9E29 - chains E and F of the 6 polymer chains in the assembly; structure by electron microscopy, 3.30 A resolution.

# Chain E (and F)
Protein: CpaF
Organism: Caulobacter vibrioides
Notes: chain F of this document is another copy of the same molecule, construct and numbering; everything in this record applies to it too
Reference sequence: Q9L714 (Q9L714_CAUVI); numbering as in UniProt (aligned over 1-501)
Sequence (501 residues; row label = number of the first residue in the row):
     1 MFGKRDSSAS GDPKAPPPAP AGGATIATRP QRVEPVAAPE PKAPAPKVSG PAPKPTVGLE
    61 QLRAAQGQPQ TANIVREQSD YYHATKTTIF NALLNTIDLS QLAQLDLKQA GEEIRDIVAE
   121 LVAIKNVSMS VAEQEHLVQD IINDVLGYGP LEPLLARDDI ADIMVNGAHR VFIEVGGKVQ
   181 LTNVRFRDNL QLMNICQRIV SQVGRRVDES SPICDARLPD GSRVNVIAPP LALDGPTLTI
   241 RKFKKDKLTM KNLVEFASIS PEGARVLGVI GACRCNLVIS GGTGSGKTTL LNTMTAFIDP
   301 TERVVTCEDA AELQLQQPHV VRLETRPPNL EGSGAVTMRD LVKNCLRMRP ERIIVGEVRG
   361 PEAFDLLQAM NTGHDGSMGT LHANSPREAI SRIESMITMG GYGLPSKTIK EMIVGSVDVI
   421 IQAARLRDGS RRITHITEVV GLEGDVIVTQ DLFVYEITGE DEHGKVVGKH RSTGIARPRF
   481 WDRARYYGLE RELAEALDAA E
Disordered / not traced: 1-79
Metal / ion sites: Mg2+: T288 (together with ADP)
Ligand contacts: ADP: K244, L248, L253, F256, S258, T283, G284, S285, G286, K287, T288, T289, E312, R431

# Interface between chain E and chain F
Contacting residue pairs - 44 pairs, chain E then chain F:
  R217(E) - L233(F)
  R303(E) - M164(F)
  R303(E) - N166(F)  hydrogen bond
  A311(E) - L233(F)  hydrophobic
  P318(E) - R170(F)  hydrogen bond (backbone-side chain)
  P318(E) - F172(F)
  H319(E) - N166(F)
  H319(E) - F172(F)
  V321(E) - N166(F)
  R322(E) - A232(F)
  R322(E) - L233(F)  hydrogen bond (backbone-backbone)
  L323(E) - I227(F)  hydrophobic
  L323(E) - L231(F)
  L323(E) - A232(F)  hydrophobic
  E324(E) - L231(F)  hydrogen bond (backbone-backbone)
  E324(E) - L233(F)
  R326(E) - E209(F)  hydrogen bond (side chain-backbone)
  R326(E) - P230(F)
  R326(E) - L231(F)
  V336(E) - L231(F)  hydrophobic
  N344(E) - I213(F)
  N344(E) - N225(F)  hydrogen bond
  N344(E) - I227(F)
  R347(E) - D215(F)  salt bridge
  M348(E) - T237(F)
  R349(E) - D162(F)  salt bridge
  R349(E) - M164(F)
  R349(E) - E174(F)
  R349(E) - V179(F)
  R349(E) - R241(F)
  N371(E) - H382(F)
  N371(E) - R392(F)
  T372(E) - R392(F)
  G373(E) - T283(F)  hydrogen bond (backbone-side chain)
  G373(E) - H382(F)  hydrogen bond (backbone-side chain)
  D375(E) - T283(F)
  G403(E) - G401(F)
  P405(E) - T398(F)
  T408(E) - T398(F)
  E411(E) - S395(F)
  R485(E) - R427(F)
  R485(E) - E460(F)  salt bridge
  Y486(E) - R425(F)  hydrogen bond
  Y486(E) - R427(F)
Also at the interface, not in a pair above, chain E (29 interface residues in all): T325, L341, Q368, L404
Also at the interface, not in a pair above, chain F (34 interface residues in all): S210, P212, D234, T239, P327, R359, M399

# In short
29 residues of chain E and 34 residues of chain F are in contact, with 9 hydrogen bonds and 3 salt bridges.
Polar contacts include R347(E)-D215(F), R349(E)-D162(F) and R485(E)-E460(F). Chain E binds ADP.
Both chains are CpaF (Caulobacter vibrioides). Entry 9E29 (Expanded structure of CpaF with two ATPs and four
ADPs (Saturated ATP dataset)) was determined by electron microscopy together with 9E24, 9E25, 9E26 and 9E27
from the same study.
